Entry 1BX2 (X-ray diffraction, 2.60 A resolution); this record covers chains A and B of the 6 polymer chains in the assembly.

Chain A:
Name: Protein (HLA-DR2)
From: Homo sapiens
Notes: fragment: extracellular domains alpha 1, alpha 2
UniProt: P01903 (2DRA_HUMAN); residue numbers follow UniProt; this construct covers 2-181
Amino-acid sequence (180 residues; row label = number of the first residue in the row):
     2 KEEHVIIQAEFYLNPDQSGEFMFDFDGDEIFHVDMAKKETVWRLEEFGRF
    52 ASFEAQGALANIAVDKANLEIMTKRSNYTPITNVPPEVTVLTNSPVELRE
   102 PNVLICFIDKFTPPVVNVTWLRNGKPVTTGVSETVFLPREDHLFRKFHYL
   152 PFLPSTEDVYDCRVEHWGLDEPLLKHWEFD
Disulfides: Cys107-Cys163
Covalently attached groups: N-acetylglucosamine (NAG) linked to Asn118
Curated features (UniProtKB/Swiss-Prot):
  - site: Asn94 (Pathogen-derived peptide antigen)
  - glycosylation: Asn103 (N-linked (GlcNAc...) asparagine)

Chain B:
Name: Protein (HLA-DR2)
From: Homo sapiens
Notes: fragment: extracellular domains beta 1, beta 2
UniProt: P04229 (2B11_HUMAN); residues 3-193 here = UniProt positions 3-193
Amino-acid sequence (191 residues; row label = number of the first residue in the row):
     3 TRPRFLWQPKRECHFFNGTERVRFLDRYFYNQEESVRFDSDVGEFRAVTE
    53 LGRPDAEYWNSQKDILEQARAAVDTYCRHNYGVVESFTVQRRVQPKVTVY
   103 PSKTQPLQHHNLLVCSVSGFYPGSIEVRWFLNGQEEKAGMVSTGLIQNGD
   153 WTFQTLVMLETVPRSGEVYTCQVEHPSVTSPLTVEWRARSE
Disulfides: Cys15-Cys79, Cys117-Cys173

Interface between chain A and chain B:
Pairs across the interface - 117 pairs, chain A then chain B:
  Lys2(A) with Phe18(B)
  Glu3(A) with His16(B), salt bridge; Phe18(B)
  Glu4(A) with Phe17(B), hydrogen bond (backbone-backbone); Asn19(B), hydrogen bond (side chain-backbone); Gly20(B), hydrogen bond (side chain-backbone)
  His5(A) with Cys15(B); His16(B); Phe17(B), hydrogen bond (backbone-backbone); Val91(B)
  Val6(A) with Cys15(B); His16(B)
  Ile7(A) with Arg13(B); Glu14(B); Cys15(B), hydrogen bond (backbone-backbone); Phe17(B), hydrophobic
  Ile8(A) with Arg13(B); Glu14(B)
  Gln9(A) with Pro11(B); Lys12(B); Arg13(B), hydrogen bond (backbone-backbone); Tyr78(B), hydrogen bond
  Ala10(A) with Pro11(B)
  Glu11(A) with Gln10(B); Pro11(B), hydrogen bond (backbone-backbone); Arg13(B), salt bridge
  Phe12(A) with Leu8(B), hydrophobic; Trp9(B); Gln10(B)
  Tyr13(A) with Phe7(B); Leu8(B); Trp9(B), hydrogen bond (backbone-backbone)
  Leu14(A) with Arg6(B); Phe7(B); Leu8(B), hydrophobic
  Asn15(A) with Arg6(B); Phe7(B), hydrogen bond (backbone-backbone)
  Pro16(A) with Arg4(B); Pro5(B); Arg6(B)
  Asp17(A) with Arg6(B), salt bridge
  Phe24(A) with Tyr78(B)
  Phe26(A) with Thr90(B); Val91(B), hydrophobic; Tyr123(B); Trp153(B), hydrophobic
  Asp27(A) with Gln149(B), hydrogen bond (backbone-side chain)
  Gly28(A) with Gln149(B)
  Asp29(A) with Tyr123(B); Gln149(B), hydrogen bond; Trp153(B)
  Glu30(A) with Trp153(B), hydrogen bond (backbone-side chain)
  Ile31(A) with Trp153(B), hydrophobic
  Arg44(A) with Gly151(B), hydrogen bond (side chain-backbone); Asp152(B); Trp153(B)
  Leu45(A) with Arg93(B); Trp153(B)
  Phe48(A) with Phe89(B), hydrophobic; Trp153(B)
  Phe51(A) with Ser88(B); Phe89(B), hydrophobic
  Ala52(A) with Val85(B), hydrophobic
  Asn62(A) with Arg13(B)
  Asp66(A) with Trp9(B); Pro11(B)
  Asn69(A) with Trp9(B)
  Leu70(A) with Phe7(B); Leu8(B); Trp9(B), hydrophobic
  Met73(A) with Trp9(B), hydrophobic; Tyr32(B), hydrophobic; Ser37(B); Leu53(B), hydrophobic
  Thr74(A) with Phe7(B); Tyr32(B)
  Arg76(A) with Leu53(B), hydrogen bond (side chain-backbone); Pro56(B); Asp57(B), salt bridge
  Ser77(A) with Tyr32(B), hydrogen bond
  Tyr79(A) with Phe7(B)
  Thr80(A) with Phe7(B); Tyr32(B), hydrogen bond (backbone-side chain); Asn33(B), hydrogen bond (backbone-side chain)
  Pro81(A) with Pro5(B), hydrophobic; Arg6(B); Phe7(B), hydrophobic; Asn33(B)
  Ile82(A) with Arg6(B), hydrogen bond (backbone-backbone); Asn33(B)
  Val85(A) with Gln34(B)
  Leu92(A) with Ile148(B), hydrophobic
  Thr93(A) with Gln156(B)
  Asn94(A) with Gln156(B)
  Pro96(A) with Thr100(B); Ser118(B); Ser120(B)
  Ile106(A) with Asn150(B)
  Phe108(A) with Ile148(B), hydrophobic; Gln149(B)
  Pro115(A) with Leu8(B), hydrophobic
  Arg140(A) with Lys12(B), hydrogen bond (backbone-side chain)
  Glu141(A) with Lys12(B); Arg29(B), salt bridge
  His143(A) with Gln10(B); Phe31(B); Gln34(B), hydrogen bond (side chain-backbone)
  Leu144(A) with Gln34(B)
  Phe145(A) with Gln10(B)
  Arg146(A) with Gln149(B), hydrogen bond
  Phe148(A) with Gln149(B); Asn150(B); Gly151(B)
  Tyr150(A) with Asn150(B), hydrogen bond (side chain-backbone); Gly151(B); Asp152(B)
  Trp168(A) with Arg6(B)
Other interface residues (no listed pair), chain A (64 interface residues in all): Glu47, Thr83, Ser95, Thr113, Pro114, Pro139, Asp142
Other interface residues (no listed pair), chain B (47 interface residues in all): Asn82, Tyr83, Val86

In short:
The interface between chain A and chain B involves 64 residues on one side and 47 on the other, with 23
hydrogen bonds and 5 salt bridges. Among the polar pairs are Glu3(A)-His16(B), Glu11(A)-Arg13(B) and
Asp17(A)-Arg6(B). N-acetylglucosamine is covalently linked to Asn118(A).
Chain A is Protein (HLA-DR2) and chain B is Protein (HLA-DR2), both from Homo sapiens; the structure, Crystal
structure of HLA-DR2 (dra*0101,drb1*1501) complexed with a peptide from human myelin basic protein, was
determined by X-ray diffraction.
